Entry 7EPC (electron microscopy, 4.00 A resolution); this record covers chains A and B.

# Chain A (and B)
Name: Isoform 3 of Metabotropic glutamate receptor 7
Source organism: Homo sapiens
Notes: chain B of this document is another copy of the same molecule, construct and numbering; everything in this record applies to it too
Reference sequence: Q14831-3 (GRM7-3_HUMAN); residue numbers follow UniProt; this construct covers 35-859
Chain sequence (857 residues; row label = number of the first residue in the row):
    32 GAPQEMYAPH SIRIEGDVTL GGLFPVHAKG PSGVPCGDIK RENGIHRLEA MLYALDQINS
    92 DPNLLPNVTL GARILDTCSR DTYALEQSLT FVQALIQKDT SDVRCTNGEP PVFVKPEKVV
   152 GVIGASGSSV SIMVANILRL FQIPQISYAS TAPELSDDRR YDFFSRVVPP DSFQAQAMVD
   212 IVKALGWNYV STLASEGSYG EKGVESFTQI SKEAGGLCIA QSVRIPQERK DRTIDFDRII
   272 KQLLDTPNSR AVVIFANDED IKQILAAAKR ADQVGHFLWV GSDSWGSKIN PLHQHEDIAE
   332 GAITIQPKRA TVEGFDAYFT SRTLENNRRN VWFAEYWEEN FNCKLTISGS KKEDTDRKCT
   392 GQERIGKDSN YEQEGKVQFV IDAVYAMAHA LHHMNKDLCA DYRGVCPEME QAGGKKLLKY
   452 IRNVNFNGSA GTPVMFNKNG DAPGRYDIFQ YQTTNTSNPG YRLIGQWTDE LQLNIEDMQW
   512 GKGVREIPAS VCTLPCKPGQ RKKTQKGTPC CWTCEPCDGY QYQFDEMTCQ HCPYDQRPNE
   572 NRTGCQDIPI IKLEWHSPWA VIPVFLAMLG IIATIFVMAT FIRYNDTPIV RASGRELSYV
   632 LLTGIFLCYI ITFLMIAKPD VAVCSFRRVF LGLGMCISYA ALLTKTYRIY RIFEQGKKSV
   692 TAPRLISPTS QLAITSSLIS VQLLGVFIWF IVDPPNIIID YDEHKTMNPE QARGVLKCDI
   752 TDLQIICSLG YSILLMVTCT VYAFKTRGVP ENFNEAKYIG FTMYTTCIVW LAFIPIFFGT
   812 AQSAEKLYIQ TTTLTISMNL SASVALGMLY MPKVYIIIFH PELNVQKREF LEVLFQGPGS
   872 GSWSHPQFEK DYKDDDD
Disordered / not traced: 32-40, 137-143, 377-386, 687-697, 851-888
Sequence notes: expression tag (32-34, 860-888); engineered mutation Tyr-678 (Asn in Q14831-3), Ile-722 (Gly in Q14831-3), Phe-775 (Ile in Q14831-3), Tyr-789 (Pro in Q14831-3)
Disulfides: Cys-67/Cys-109, Cys-249/Cys-541, Cys-374/Cys-390, Cys-430/Cys-437, Cys-523/Cys-542, Cys-527/Cys-545, Cys-548/Cys-560, Cys-563/Cys-576, Cys-655/Cys-749
From the paper describing this entry:
  - self-association interface (contacts with another copy of this molecule); pairs are residue here / residue on that copy: Cys-136/Cys-136 (disulfide)
  - mutagenesis - A812C: increased signaling
  - mutagenesis - N678Y/G722I/I775F/P789Y: increased expression

# Interface between chain A and chain B
Contacting residue pairs - 31 pairs, chain A then chain B:
  Glu-117(A) with Ile-127(B); Lys-129(B)
  Gln-118(A) with Lys-129(B), hydrogen bond
  Leu-120(A) with Val-123(B), hydrophobic; Ile-127(B), hydrophobic; Gln-128(B); Phe-172(B), hydrophobic
  Thr-121(A) with Lys-129(B), hydrogen bond
  Val-123(A) with Leu-120(B), hydrophobic
  Gln-124(A) with Gln-128(B)
  Ile-127(A) with Glu-117(B); Leu-120(B), hydrophobic
  Gln-128(A) with Leu-120(B); Thr-121(B); Gln-124(B)
  Lys-129(A) with Glu-117(B), hydrogen bond (side chain-backbone); Gln-118(B), hydrogen bond; Thr-121(B), hydrogen bond
  Asp-133(A) with Val-145(B)
  Arg-135(A) with Cys-136(B), hydrogen bond (side chain-backbone); Phe-144(B)
  Cys-136(A) with Arg-135(B), hydrogen bond (backbone-side chain); Cys-136(B), disulfide
  Phe-144(A) with Arg-135(B)
  Val-145(A) with Asp-133(B)
  Ile-168(A) with Leu-171(B), hydrophobic
  Leu-171(A) with Leu-116(B); Met-164(B), hydrophobic; Ile-168(B), hydrophobic
  Phe-172(A) with Leu-120(B), hydrophobic
  Arg-191(A) with Arg-191(B)
Other interface residues (no listed pair), chain A (24 interface residues in all): Arg-44, Leu-116, Ser-132, Met-164, Asn-167, Arg-170
Other interface residues (no listed pair), chain B (24 interface residues in all): Arg-44, Ser-132, Asn-167, Arg-170
Disulfides between the chains: Cys-136(A)/Cys-136(B)

# Summary
Chain A and chain B each contribute 24 residues to their interface; the contacts include 1 disulfide bond and
7 hydrogen bonds. Polar pairs include Gln-118(A)/Lys-129(B), Thr-121(A)/Lys-129(B) and Lys-129(A)/Glu-117(B).
The paper reports that A812C of chain A increases signaling; a self-association interface involving
Cys-136(A).
Chain A and chain B are both Isoform 3 of Metabotropic glutamate receptor 7 (Homo sapiens); the structure,
Cryo-EM structure of inactive mGlu7 homodimer, was determined by electron microscopy together with 7EPA, 7EPB,
7EPD, 7EPE and 7EPF from the same study.
